Entry 2KEJ (solution NMR); this record covers chains B and D of the 4 polymer chains in the assembly.

== Chain B ==
Name: Lactose operon repressor
Source organism: Escherichia coli
UniProt: P03023 (LACI_ECOLI); numbering as in UniProt (aligned over 1-62)
Amino-acid sequence (62 residues; numbered 1 to 62; the number before each row is that of its first residue):
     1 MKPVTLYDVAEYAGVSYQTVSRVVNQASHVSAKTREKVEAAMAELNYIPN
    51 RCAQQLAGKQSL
Construct notes: engineered mutation Cys52 (Val in P03023)
UniProt features mapped onto this chain:
  - DNA-binding region: Leu6 to Asn25 (H-T-H motif)
What the authors report for this chain:
  - binding site for the 23-nt DNA strand: Leu6, Tyr7, Ser16, Tyr17, Gln18, Thr19, Ser21, Arg22, Asn25, Ser31, Thr34, Leu56
  - specificity-determining residues: Tyr17, Gln18, Arg22
  - conformationally variable residues (side-chain flip): Tyr7, Tyr17

== Chain D ==
Molecule: 23-nt DNA strand
Sequence (23 nucleotides; each row starts with the number of its first residue; note: 1 number in that range is skipped by the numbering (no residue carries it; nothing is unmodelled there); numbers below 1 keep their minus sign (DC-1 is residue -1)):
    -1 C
     1 GGTTGTTACTCGCTCACATTTC

== Chain B / chain D interface ==
Pairs across the interface (19):
  Val15(B) with DG5(D), phosphate contact
  Ser16(B) with DG5(D), phosphate contact; DT6(D), phosphate contact
  Gln18(B) with DG5(D), base contact; DT6(D), base contact
  Thr19(B) with DT4(D), phosphate contact; DG5(D), phosphate contact
  Arg22(B) with DT4(D), phosphate contact; DG5(D), base contact
  His29(B) with DG2(D), phosphate contact; DT3(D), phosphate contact; DT4(D), phosphate contact
  Val30(B) with DT3(D), phosphate contact; DT4(D), phosphate contact
  Ser31(B) with DT3(D), phosphate contact; DT4(D), phosphate contact
  Thr34(B) with DT4(D), phosphate contact
  Leu56(B) with DC11(D), base contact; DG12(D), sugar contact
Interface residues without a listed pair, chain B (12 interface residues in all): Tyr17, Ala57
Interface residues without a listed pair, chain D (10 interface residues in all): DT7, DA8, DT10

== Summary ==
12 residues of chain B face 10 of chain D across their interface. From the paper: a binding site for the 23-nt
DNA strand at Leu6(B), Tyr7(B) and Ser16(B) among others; specificity determinants Tyr17(B), Gln18(B) and
Arg22(B).
Here chain B is Lactose operon repressor (Escherichia coli) and chain D is a 23-nt DNA strand. Entry 2KEJ
(Solution structure of a dimer of LAC repressor DNA-binding domain complexed to its natural operator O2) was
determined by solution NMR (same publication as 2KEI and 2KEK).
